Entry 1XNQ (X-ray diffraction, 3.05 A resolution); this record covers chains A and H of the 23 polymer chains in the assembly.

== Chain A ==
Molecule: 16S ribosomal RNA
From: Thermus thermophilus
Sequence (1522 nucleotides; row label = number of the first residue in the row; note: 42 numbers in that range are skipped by the numbering (no residue carries them; nothing is unmodelled there); a row labelled like 190A-190L holds insertion residues (190A, then the next letters in order); numbering starts at 0):
     0 UUUGUUGGAGAGUUUGAUCCUGGCUCAGGGUGAACGCUGGCGGCGUGCCU
    50 AAGACAUGCAAGUCGUGCGGG
    73 CCGCGGGGUUUU
    88 ACUCCG
    95 UGGUC
   101 AGCGGCGGACGGGUGAGUAACGCGUGGGU
  129A G
   130 ACCUACCCGGAAGAGGGGGACAACCCGGGGAAACUCGGGCUAAUCCCCCA
   180 UGUGGACCCGC
190A-190L CCCUUGGGGUGU
   191 GUCCAAAGGGCUUU
   216 GCCCGCUUCCGGAUGGGCCCGCGUCCCAUCAGCUAGUUGGUGGGGUAAUG
   266 GCCCACCAAGGCGACGACGGGUAGCCGGUCUGAGAGGAUGGCCGGCCACA
   316 GGGGCACUGAGACACGGGCCCCACUCCUACGGGAGGCAGCAGUUAGGAAU
   366 CUUCCGCAAUGGGCGCAAGCCUGACGGAGCGACGCCGCUUGGAGGAAGAA
   416 GCCCUUCGGGGUGUAAACUCCUGAA
   442 CCCGGGACGAAACCCCCGACGA
   474 GGGGACUGACGGUACCGGG
   494 GUAAUAGCGCCGGCCAACUCCGUGCCAGCAGCCGCGGUAAUACGGAGGGC
   544 GCGAGCGUUACCCGGAUUCACUGGGCGUAAAGGGCGUGUAGGCGGCCUGG
   594 GGCGUCCCAUGUGAAAGACCACGGCUCAACCGUGGGGGAGCGUGGGAUAC
   644 GCUCAGGCUAGACGGUGGGAGAGGGUGGUGGAAUUCCCGGAGUAGCGGUG
   694 AAAUGCGCAGAUACCGGGAGGAACGCCGAUGGCGAAGGCAGCCACCUGGU
   744 CCACCCGUGACGCUGAGGCGCGAAAGCGUGGGGAGCAAACCGGAUUAGAU
   794 ACCCGGGUAGUCCACGCCCUAAACGAUGCGCGCUAGGUCUCUGGGUCU
   848 CCUGGGGGCCGAAGCUAACGCGUUAAGCGCGCCGCCUGGGGAGUACGGCC
   898 GCAAGGCUGAAACUCAAAGGAAUUGACGGGGGCCCGCACAAGCGGUGGAG
   948 CAUGUGGUUUAAUUCGAAGCAACGCGAAGAACCUUACCAGGCCUUGACAU
   998 GCUA
 1001A G
  1002 GGAACCCGGGUGAAAGCCUGGGGUGCCCC
1030A-1030D GCGA
  1031 GGGGAGCCCUAGCACAGGUGCUGCAUGGCCGUCGUCAGCUCGUGCCGUGA
  1081 GGUGUUGGGUUAAGUCCCGCAACGAGCGCAACCCCCGCCGUUAGUUGCCA
  1131 GCGGUUCGGCCGGGCACUCUAACGGGACUGCCCGCGAAA
  1171 GCGGGAGGAAGGAGGGGACGACGUCUGGUCAGCAUGGCCCUUACGGCCUG
  1221 GGCGACACACGUGCUACAAUGCCCACUACAAAGCGAUGCCACCCGGCAAC
  1271 GGGGAGCUAAUCGCAAAAAGGUGGGCCCAGUUCGGAUUGGGGUCUGCAAC
  1321 CCGACCCCAUGAAGCCGGAAUCGCUAGUAAUCGCGGAUCAG
 1361A C
  1362 CAUGCCGCGGUGAAUACGUUCCCGGGCCUUGUACACACCGCCCGUCACGC
  1412 CAUGGGAGCGGGCUCUACCCGAAGUCGCCGGG
  1446 AGCCUACGGG
  1459 CAGGCGCCGAGGGUAGGGCCCGUGACUGGGGCGAAGUCGUAACAAGGUAG
  1509 CUGUACCGGAAGGUGCGGCUGGAUCACCUCCUUUCU
Not modelled in the structure: 0-4, 1001A, 1030A-1030D, 1361A, 1535-1538
Bound ions: Mg2+ site 1 near U17 (its only coordinating residue here); Mg2+ site 2 near G21 (its only coordinating residue here); Mg2+ site 3: G46, G394; Mg2+ site 4: C48, G115; Mg2+ site 5 near A53 (its only coordinating residue here); Mg2+ site 6: A59, U387; Mg2+ site 7: G61, U62, G105; Mg2+ site 8: G69, G70, U98; Mg2+ site 9: G107, A325, G326; Mg2+ site 10: A109, G331; Mg2+ site 11: A116, G117, G289; Mg2+ site 12: C121, G124, U125, G126, G236; 63 more Mg2+ sites not listed
Small-molecule neighbours: paromomycin (PAR): C1404, G1405, U1406, C1407, A1408, C1409, C1490, G1491, A1492, A1493, G1494, U1495, C1496

== Chain H ==
Protein: Ribosomal protein S8
From: Thermus thermophilus
UniProt: P62668 (RS8_THET2); residues 1-138 here = UniProt positions 1-138
Sequence (138 residues; numbered 1 to 138; the number before each row is that of its first residue):
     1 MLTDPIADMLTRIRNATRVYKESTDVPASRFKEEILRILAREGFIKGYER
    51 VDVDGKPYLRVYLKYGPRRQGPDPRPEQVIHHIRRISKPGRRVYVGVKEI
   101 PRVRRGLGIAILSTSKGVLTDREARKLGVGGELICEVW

== Chain A / chain H interface ==
Contacting residue pairs (75):
  C564(A) with Arg91(H), hydrogen bond to the sugar
  C586(A) with Pro89(H), phosphate contact; Gly90(H), sugar contact
  G587(A) with Thr3(H), sugar contact; Pro89(H), phosphate contact; Arg92(H), salt bridge to the phosphate
  G588(A) with Met1(H), sugar contact; Leu2(H), sugar contact; Pro5(H), phosphate contact
  C589(A) with Pro5(H), phosphate contact; Ala28(H), phosphate contact; Ser29(H), phosphate contact; Lys32(H), salt bridge to the phosphate
  C590(A) with Ser29(H), phosphate contact; Arg30(H), hydrogen bond to the phosphate
  U591(A) with Arg30(H), salt bridge to the phosphate
  G597(A) with Tyr94(H), hydrogen bond to the base
  U598(A) with Tyr94(H), sugar contact
  C599(A) with Val95(H), sugar contact; Gly96(H), phosphate contact; Val97(H), phosphate contact; Val129(H), sugar contact; Gly130(H), hydrogen bond to the sugar; Gly131(H), sugar contact
  C600(A) with Gly96(H), phosphate contact; Val97(H), hydrogen bond to the phosphate; Lys98(H), salt bridge to the phosphate; Gly128(H), sugar contact
  A640(A) with Ser115(H), hydrogen bond to the sugar
  U641(A) with Ser115(H), sugar contact
  A642(A) with Ser113(H), hydrogen bond to the base; Thr114(H), hydrogen bond to the base; Ser115(H), base contact; Gly117(H), sugar contact; Val118(H), sugar contact
  C643(A) with Phe31(H), sugar contact; Tyr94(H), base contact; Ser113(H), sugar contact; Glu132(H), hydrogen bond to the sugar
  G644(A) with Arg92(H), sugar contact
  U652(A) with Lys56(H), phosphate contact
  A653(A) with Lys56(H), salt bridge to the phosphate
  G654(A) with Met1(H), hydrogen bond to the sugar
  A753(A) with Met1(H), base contact
  G755(A) with Met1(H), sugar contact
  G823(A) with Thr3(H), base contact
  C824(A) with Met1(H), sugar contact
  G825(A) with Leu2(H), sugar contact; Asp8(H), hydrogen bond to the sugar; Thr11(H), base contact; Arg12(H), sugar contact
  C826(A) with Arg12(H), salt bridge to the phosphate; Asn15(H), hydrogen bond to the base
  U827(A) with Asn15(H), sugar contact; Val19(H), sugar contact
  A828(A) with Lys21(H), salt bridge to the phosphate
  A860(A) with Arg18(H), sugar contact; Arg75(H), hydrogen bond to the phosphate
  G861(A) with Arg75(H), salt bridge to the phosphate
  G874(A) with Asn15(H), base contact
  C875(A) with Thr11(H), base contact; Arg14(H), hydrogen bond to the sugar; Asn15(H), hydrogen bond to the sugar
  G876(A) with Ala7(H), sugar contact; Thr11(H), hydrogen bond to the sugar; Arg14(H), salt bridge to the phosphate
  C877(A) with Thr3(H), hydrogen bond to the sugar; Asp4(H), sugar contact; Ala7(H), sugar contact; Lys88(H), salt bridge to the phosphate; Pro89(H), sugar contact
  G878(A) with Thr3(H), sugar contact; Lys88(H), phosphate contact; Pro89(H), phosphate contact; Gly90(H), phosphate contact
Interface residues without a listed pair, chain A (36 interface residues in all): A859, C879
Interface residues without a listed pair, chain H (43 interface residues in all): Pro57, Arg85

== Summary ==
36 residues of chain A and 43 residues of chain H are in contact, with 17 hydrogen bonds and 10 salt bridges.
Polar pairs include G597(A)-Tyr94(H), A642(A)-Ser113(H) and A642(A)-Thr114(H). Ligands of chain A:
paromomycin. G46(A) and G394(A) form the Mg2+ site 3.
Chain A is 16S ribosomal RNA and chain H is Ribosomal protein S8, both from Thermus thermophilus; the
structure, Structure of an Inosine-Adenine Wobble Base Pair Complex in the Context of the Decoding Center, was
determined by X-ray diffraction, deposited together with 1XNR.
